Entry 6VQB (electron microscopy, 3.60 A resolution); this record covers chains B and F of the 16 polymer chains in the assembly.

[Chain B]
Protein: ATPase H+-transporting V1 subunit A
Source organism: Rattus norvegicus
Reference sequence: D4A133 (D4A133_RAT); residue numbers follow UniProt; this construct covers 1-617
Chain sequence (617 residues; numbered 1 to 617; the number before each row is that of its first residue):
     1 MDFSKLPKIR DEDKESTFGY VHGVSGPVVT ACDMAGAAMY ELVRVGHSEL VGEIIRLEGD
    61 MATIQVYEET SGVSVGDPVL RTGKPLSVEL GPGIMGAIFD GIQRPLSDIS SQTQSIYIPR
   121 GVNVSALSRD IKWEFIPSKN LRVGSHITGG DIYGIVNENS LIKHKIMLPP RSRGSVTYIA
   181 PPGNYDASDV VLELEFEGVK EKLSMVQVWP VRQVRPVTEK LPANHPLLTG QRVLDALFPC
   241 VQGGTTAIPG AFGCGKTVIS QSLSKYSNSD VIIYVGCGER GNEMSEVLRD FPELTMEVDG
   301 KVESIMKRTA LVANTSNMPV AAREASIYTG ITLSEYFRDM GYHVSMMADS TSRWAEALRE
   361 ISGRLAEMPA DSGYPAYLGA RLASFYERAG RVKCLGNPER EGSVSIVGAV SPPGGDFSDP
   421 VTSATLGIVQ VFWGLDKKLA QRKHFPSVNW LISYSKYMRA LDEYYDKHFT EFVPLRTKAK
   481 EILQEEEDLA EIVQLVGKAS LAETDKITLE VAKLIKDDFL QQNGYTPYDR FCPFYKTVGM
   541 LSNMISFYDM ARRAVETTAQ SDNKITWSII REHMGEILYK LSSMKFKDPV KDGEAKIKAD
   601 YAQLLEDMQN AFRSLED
Not modelled in the structure: 1-16, 617

[Chain F]
Protein: V-type proton ATPase subunit B, brain isoform
Source organism: Rattus norvegicus
Reference sequence: P62815 (VATB2_RAT); residues 1-511 here = UniProt positions 1-511
Chain sequence (511 residues; row label = number of the first residue in the row):
     1 MALRAMRGIV NGAAPELPVP TGGPMAGARE QALAVSRNYL SQPRLTYKTV SGVNGPLVIL
    61 DHVKFPRYAE IVHLTLPDGT KRSGQVLEVS GSKAVVQVFE GTSGIDAKKT SCEFTGDILR
   121 TPVSEDMLGR VFNGSGKPID RGPVVLAEDF LDIMGQPINP QCRIYPEEMI QTGISAIDGM
   181 NSIARGQKIP IFSAAGLPHN EIAAQICRQA GLVKKSKDVV DYSEENFAIV FAAMGVNMET
   241 ARFFKSDFEE NGSMDNVCLF LNLANDPTIE RIITPRLALT TAEFLAYQCE KHVLVILTDM
   301 SSYAEALREV SAAREEVPGR RGFPGYMYTD LATIYERAGR VEGRNGSITQ IPILTMPNDD
   361 ITHPIPDLTG YITEGQIYVD RQLHNRQIYP PINVLPSLSR LMKSAIGEGM TRKDHADVSN
   421 QLYACYAIGK DVQAMKAVVG EEALTSDDLL YLEFLQKFEK NFITQGPYEN RTVYETLDIG
   481 WQLLRIFPKE MLKRIPQSTL SEFYPRDSAK H
Not modelled in the structure: 1-38, 216-224, 507-511
Swiss-Prot annotation at these positions:
  - binding site (ATP): Arg400

[Chain B / chain F interface]
Contacting residue pairs - 68 pairs, chain B then chain F:
  Ala35(B) with Lys108(F)
  Ala37(B) with Asp106(F); Ala107(F)
  Ala38(B) with Gly104(F); Ile105(F); Asp106(F)
  Met39(B) with Val53(F), hydrophobic; Thr102(F), hydrogen bond; Ser103(F); Gly104(F), hydrogen bond (backbone-backbone); Ile105(F), hydrogen bond (backbone-backbone)
  Tyr40(B) with Ser103(F)
  Arg56(B) with Val53(F); Asn54(F), hydrogen bond
  Leu57(B) with Gly52(F); Val53(F), hydrogen bond (backbone-backbone)
  Glu58(B) with Ser51(F)
  Gly59(B) with Ser51(F), hydrogen bond (backbone-backbone)
  Lys220(B) with Met238(F); Arg242(F), hydrogen bond (backbone-side chain)
  Leu221(B) with Glu239(F); Arg242(F), hydrogen bond (backbone-side chain)
  Pro222(B) with Arg242(F)
  Ala223(B) with Glu239(F), hydrogen bond (backbone-side chain)
  Met368(B) with Ala312(F); Glu315(F); Glu316(F)
  Pro369(B) with Pro318(F)
  Ala370(B) with Arg308(F)
  Asp371(B) with Arg321(F)
  Ala376(B) with Arg308(F); Glu309(F); Ala312(F), hydrophobic
  Tyr377(B) with Glu309(F)
  Ala380(B) with Thr268(F)
  Ala383(B) with Ala264(F)
  Glu387(B) with Asn237(F); Met238(F), hydrogen bond (side chain-backbone); Ala264(F); Asn265(F)
  Asp416(B) with Asn358(F), hydrogen bond
  Phe417(B) with Asn358(F), hydrogen bond (backbone-side chain)
  Ser418(B) with Asn358(F)
  Ile428(B) with Asn237(F), hydrogen bond (backbone-side chain); Ala264(F), hydrophobic
  Gln430(B) with Asn237(F), hydrogen bond; Glu239(F); Thr240(F), hydrogen bond
  Leu451(B) with Arg381(F); Asn385(F), hydrogen bond (backbone-side chain)
  Ile452(B) with Arg381(F)
  Tyr454(B) with Gly196(F)
  Tyr457(B) with Glu239(F)
  Arg459(B) with Glu201(F), salt bridge; Phe243(F)
  Thr477(B) with Gln387(F)
  Lys480(B) with Asn385(F); Gln387(F)
  Glu481(B) with Arg386(F); Gln387(F)
  Gln484(B) with Asn385(F), hydrogen bond; Arg386(F)
  Asp488(B) with Gln382(F), hydrogen bond
  Ile492(B) with Ala437(F)
  Ser500(B) with Ala437(F); Val438(F); Val439(F); Gly440(F), hydrogen bond (side chain-backbone)
Other interface residues (no listed pair), chain B (45 interface residues in all): Gly36, Gly415, Ser423, Leu426, Lys456, Val496
Other interface residues (no listed pair), chain F (43 interface residues in all): Gly55, Ala195, Glu305, Val317

[In short]
45 residues of chain B face 43 of chain F across their interface, with 19 hydrogen bonds and 1 salt bridge.
Polar pairs include Arg459(B)-Glu201(F), Met39(B)-Thr102(F) and Arg56(B)-Asn54(F). UniProt lists ATP-binding
residue Arg400(F) on chain F.
Here chain B is ATPase H+-transporting V1 subunit A and chain F is V-type proton ATPase subunit B, brain
isoform, both from Rattus norvegicus. Entry 6VQB (Mammalian V-ATPase from rat brain soluble V1 region
rotational state 2 with SidK and ADP (from ...) was determined by electron microscopy together with 6VQ9,
6VQA, 6VQI, 6VQJ and 6VQK from the same study.
